5UH9 - chains C and F of the 9 polymer chains in the assembly; structure by X-ray diffraction, 4.40 A resolution (low resolution: residue-level contacts below are approximate; hydrogen-bond / salt-bridge calls are withheld).

Chain C:
Protein: DNA-directed RNA polymerase subunit beta
Organism: Mycobacterium tuberculosis (strain ATCC 25618 / H37Rv)
Notes: EC 2.7.7.6
Reference sequence: P9WGY9 (RPOB_MYCTU); residue numbers follow UniProt; this construct covers 1-1178
Amino-acid sequence (1178 residues; each row starts with the number of its first residue):
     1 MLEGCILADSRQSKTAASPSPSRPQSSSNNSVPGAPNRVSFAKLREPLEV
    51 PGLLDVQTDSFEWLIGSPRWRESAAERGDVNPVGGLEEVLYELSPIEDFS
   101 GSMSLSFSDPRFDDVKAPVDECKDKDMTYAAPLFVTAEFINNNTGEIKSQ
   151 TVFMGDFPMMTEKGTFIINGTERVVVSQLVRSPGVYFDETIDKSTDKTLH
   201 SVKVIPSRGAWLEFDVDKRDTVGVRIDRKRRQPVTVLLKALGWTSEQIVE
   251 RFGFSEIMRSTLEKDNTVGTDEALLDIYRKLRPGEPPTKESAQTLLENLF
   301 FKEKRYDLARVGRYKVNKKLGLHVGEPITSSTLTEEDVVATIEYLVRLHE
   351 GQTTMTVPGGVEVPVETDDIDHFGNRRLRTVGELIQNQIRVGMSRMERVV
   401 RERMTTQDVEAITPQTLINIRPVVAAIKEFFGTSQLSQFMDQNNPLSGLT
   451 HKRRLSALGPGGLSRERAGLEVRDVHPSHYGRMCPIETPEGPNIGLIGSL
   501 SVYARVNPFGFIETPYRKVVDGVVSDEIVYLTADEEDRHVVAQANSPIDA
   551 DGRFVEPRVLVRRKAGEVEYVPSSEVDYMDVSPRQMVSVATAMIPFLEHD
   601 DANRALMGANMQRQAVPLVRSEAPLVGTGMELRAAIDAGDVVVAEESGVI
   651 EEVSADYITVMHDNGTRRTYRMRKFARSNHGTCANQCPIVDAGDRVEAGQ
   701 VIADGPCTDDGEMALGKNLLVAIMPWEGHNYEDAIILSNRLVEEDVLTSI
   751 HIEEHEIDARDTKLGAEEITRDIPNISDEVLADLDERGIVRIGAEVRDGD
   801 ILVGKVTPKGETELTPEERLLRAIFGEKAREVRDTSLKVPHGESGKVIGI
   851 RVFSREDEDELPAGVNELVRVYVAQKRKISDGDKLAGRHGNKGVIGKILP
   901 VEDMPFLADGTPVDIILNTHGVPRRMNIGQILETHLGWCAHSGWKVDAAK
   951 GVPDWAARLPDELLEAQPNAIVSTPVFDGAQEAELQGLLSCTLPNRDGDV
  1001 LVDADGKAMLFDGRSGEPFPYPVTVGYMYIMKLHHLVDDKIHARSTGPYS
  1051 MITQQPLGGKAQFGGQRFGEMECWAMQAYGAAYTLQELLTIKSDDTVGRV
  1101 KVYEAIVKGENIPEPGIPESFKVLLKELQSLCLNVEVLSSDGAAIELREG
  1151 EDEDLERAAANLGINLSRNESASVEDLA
Not modelled in the structure: 1-27, 1154-1178
Swiss-Prot annotation at these positions:
  - natural variant: V423 (V423A: In strain: vr1), L436 (L436P: In strain: vr2), S437 (S437T: In strain: vr3), Q438 to D441 (sequence variant, change not given here; In strain: RJ49), Q438 (Q438L: In strain: vr4), F439 (F439V: In strain: RJ37), M440 to N443 (deletion: In strain: RJ55), D441 (D441V: In strain: vr3), L449 to K452 (sequence variant, change not given here; In strain: RJ48), H451 (H451D: In strain: vr5; H451L: In strain: SP28; H451N: In strain: vr6; H451P: In strain: vr8; H451Q: In strain: vr1; H451R: In strain: vr7), S456 (S456L: In strain: vr11 and RJ37; S456Q: In strain: vr9; S456W: In strain: vr10), L458 (L458P: In strain: vr12 and SP22)
  - mutagenesis: E138 (E138R: Weakens interaction with TRCF and CarD), I147 (I147A: Weakens interaction with TRCF and CarD), K148 (K148A: Does not affect association with TRCF, but weakens interaction with CarD), S149 (S149A: Does not affect association with TRCF, but weakens interaction with CarD)

Chain F:
Protein: RNA polymerase sigma factor SigA
Organism: Mycobacterium tuberculosis (strain ATCC 25618 / H37Rv)
Reference sequence: P9WGI1 (SIGA_MYCTU); residue numbers follow UniProt; this construct covers 1-528
Amino-acid sequence (528 residues; each row starts with the number of its first residue):
     1 MAATKASTATDEPVKRTATKSPAASASGAKTGAKRTAAKSASGSPPAKRA
    51 TKPAARSVKPASAPQDTTTSTIPKRKTRAAAKSAAAKAPSARGHATKPRA
   101 PKDAQHEAATDPEDALDSVEELDAEPDLDVEPGEDLDLDAADLNLDDLED
   151 DVAPDADDDLDSGDDEDHEDLEAEAAVAPGQTADDDEEIAEPTEKDKASG
   201 DFVWDEDESEALRQARKDAELTASADSVRAYLKQIGKVALLNAEEEVELA
   251 KRIEAGLYATQLMTELSERGEKLPAAQRRDMMWICRDGDRAKNHLLEANL
   301 RLVVSLAKRYTGRGMAFLDLIQEGNLGLIRAVEKFDYTKGYKFSTYATWW
   351 IRQAITRAMADQARTIRIPVHMVEVINKLGRIQRELLQDLGREPTPEELA
   401 KEMDITPEKVLEIQQYAREPISLDQTIGDEGDSQLGDFIEDSEAVVAVDA
   451 VSFTLLQDQLQSVLDTLSEREAGVVRLRFGLTDGQPRTLDEIGQVYGVTR
   501 ERIRQIESKTMSKLRHPSRSQVLRDYLD
Not modelled in the structure: 1-206

Interface between chain C and chain F:
Residue-residue contacts (62; chain C residue first):
  F153(C) with L387(F); Q388(F); G391(F); R392(F)
  E272(C) with S209(F); A211(F)
  L275(C) with L212(F)
  R279(C) with A215(F)
  R282(C) with R229(F)
  P283(C) with S224(F)
  G284(C) with A219(F); T222(F); K233(F)
  E285(C) with A219(F); R229(F)
  P287(C) with L212(F); A215(F); R216(F)
  K289(C) with D207(F); L212(F)
  R398(C) with R309(F)
  E402(C) with R309(F)
  Q415(C) with Q388(F)
  R421(C) with G380(F); R384(F)
  R465(C) with D429(F)
  T815(C) with F453(F)
  P816(C) with F479(F); G480(F)
  E817(C) with F453(F); Q457(F)
  R819(C) with F479(F); P486(F)
  L820(C) with F479(F)
  L821(C) with L523(F); Y526(F)
  I824(C) with R515(F); L523(F)
  F825(C) with S518(F); L523(F); R524(F); L527(F)
  E827(C) with L527(F)
  R855(C) with L411(F)
  A863(C) with L411(F); Q415(F)
  P1048(C) with E440(F)
  Y1049(C) with I439(F); E440(F); D441(F)
  S1050(C) with D441(F)
  M1051(C) with I439(F); D441(F)
  I1052(C) with G436(F)
  Q1054(C) with D441(F)
  L1057(C) with D437(F)
  Q1062(C) with F438(F)
  Y1103(C) with A447(F); V448(F)
  E1104(C) with V451(F)
  V1107(C) with V451(F)
  K1108(C) with L455(F)
Interface residues without a listed pair, chain C (47 interface residues in all): K116, P286, I420, Q435, E860, P862, G1058, R1099, V1100
Interface residues without a listed pair, chain F (58 interface residues in all): E208, E220, K308, T311, P396, R418, G428, E430, A444, V445, T454, D458, L460, V475, R478, L514

In short:
47 residues of chain C face 58 of chain F across their interface. From UniProt: 4 mutagenesis sites on chain
C.
Here chain C is DNA-directed RNA polymerase subunit beta and chain F is RNA polymerase sigma factor SigA, both
from Mycobacterium tuberculosis (strain ATCC 25618 / H37Rv). Entry 5UH9 (Crystal structure of Mycobacterium
tuberculosis transcription initiation complex containing 2nt RNA) was determined by X-ray diffraction,
deposited together with 5UH5, 5UH6, 5UH8, 5UHA, 5UHB, 5UHC and 4 further entries.
